PDB entry 1N2D | X-ray diffraction, 2.00 A resolution | chains B and C of the 3 polymer chains in the assembly

== Chain B ==
Molecule: Myosin Light Chain
Organism: Saccharomyces cerevisiae
Reference sequence: P53141 (MLC1_YEAST); residue numbers follow UniProt; this construct covers 2-149
Amino-acid sequence (148 residues; numbered 2 to 149; the number before each row is that of its first residue):
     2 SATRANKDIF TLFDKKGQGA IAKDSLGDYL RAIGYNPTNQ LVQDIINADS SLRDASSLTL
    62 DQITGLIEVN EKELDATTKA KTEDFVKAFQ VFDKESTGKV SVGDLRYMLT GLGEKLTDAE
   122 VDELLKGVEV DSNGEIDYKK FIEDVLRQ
Disordered / not traced: 2-4
UniProt features mapped onto this chain:
  - binding site (Ca(2+)): D15, D94, T98, K100, D105, D123, K127, D132
  - cross-link: K116 (Glycyl lysine isopeptide (Lys-Gly) (interchain with G-Cter in ubiquitin))
  - mutagenesis: F93 (F93A: In MLC1-1; causes a defect in septum formation), G114 (G114D: In MLC1-11; abolishes interaction with MYO2 and IQG1 and reduces interaction with MYO1. Leads to mislocalization of IQG1 and a severe defect in cytokinesis), G135 (G135E: In MLC1-93; reduces interaction with MYO1, but does not cause any defect in cytokinesis), F142 (F142A: In MLC1-5; causes a defect in septum formation)

== Chain C ==
Molecule: IQ2 and IQ3 motifs from MYO2P, a class V myosin
Reference sequence: P19524 (MYO2_YEAST); numbering as in UniProt (aligned over 806-853)
Amino-acid sequence (48 residues; numbered 806 to 853; the number before each row is that of its first residue):
   806 QISQAIKYLQ NNIKGFIIRQ RVNDEMKVNC ATLLQAAYRG HSIRANVF

== Interface between chain B and chain C ==
Pairs across the interface (45):
  I10(B) with F853(C), hydrophobic
  D29(B) with I848(C)
  R32(B) with R844(C); G845(C); I848(C); R849(C), hydrogen bond (backbone-side chain)
  A33(B) with I848(C); R849(C); F853(C)
  G35(B) with R849(C)
  Y36(B) with R849(C), hydrogen bond (backbone-side chain)
  N37(B) with A841(C); G845(C); R849(C), hydrogen bond
  T39(B) with T837(C)
  N40(B) with R844(C)
  F86(B) with L838(C); A842(C), hydrophobic
  A89(B) with C835(C)
  F90(B) with C835(C), hydrophobic
  V92(B) with N828(C); K832(C)
  F93(B) with K832(C); C835(C), hydrophobic
  K95(B) with N828(C)
  M109(B) with C835(C), hydrophobic; A836(C); Q840(C)
  L110(B) with Q840(C), hydrogen bond (backbone-side chain)
  L113(B) with A836(C), hydrophobic; Q840(C), hydrogen bond (backbone-side chain)
  G114(B) with T837(C); Q840(C)
  E115(B) with Q840(C), hydrogen bond (backbone-side chain); R844(C), hydrogen bond (backbone-side chain)
  K116(B) with Q840(C); R844(C), hydrogen bond (backbone-side chain)
  L117(B) with Q840(C); Y843(C), hydrophobic; R844(C)
  E121(B) with Y843(C)
  L125(B) with Y843(C), hydrophobic
  V146(B) with H846(C)
  L147(B) with H846(C), hydrogen bond (backbone-side chain)
  Q149(B) with H846(C)
Interface residues without a listed pair, chain B (30 interface residues in all): L13, F14, P38
Interface residues without a listed pair, chain C (20 interface residues in all): M831, V833, L839, V852
Interface features reported in the paper:
  - interface residues, chain C: Y843(C)

== Summary ==
30 residues of chain B and 20 residues of chain C are in contact; the contacts include 9 hydrogen bonds. Among
the polar pairs are R32(B)-R849(C), Y36(B)-R849(C) and N37(B)-R849(C). UniProt lists 8 Ca2+-binding residues
and 4 mutagenesis sites on chain B. From the paper: the interface residue Y843(C).
Chain B is Myosin Light Chain (Saccharomyces cerevisiae) and chain C is IQ2 and IQ3 motifs from MYO2P, a class
V myosin; the structure, Ternary complex of MLC1P bound to IQ2 and IQ3 of Myo2p, a class V myosin, was
determined by X-ray diffraction.
